Entry 7XEF (X-ray diffraction, 1.82 A resolution); this record covers chains A and B.

== Chain A (and B) ==
Name: Limonene-1,2-epoxide hydrolase
Organism: Rhodococcus erythropolis
Notes: EC 3.3.2.8; chain B of this document is another copy of the same molecule, construct and numbering; everything in this record applies to it too
UniProt: Q9ZAG3 (LIMA_RHOER); residue numbers follow UniProt; this construct covers 2-149
Chain sequence (155 residues; row label = number of the first residue in the row; numbers below 1 keep their minus sign (Met-5 is residue -5)):
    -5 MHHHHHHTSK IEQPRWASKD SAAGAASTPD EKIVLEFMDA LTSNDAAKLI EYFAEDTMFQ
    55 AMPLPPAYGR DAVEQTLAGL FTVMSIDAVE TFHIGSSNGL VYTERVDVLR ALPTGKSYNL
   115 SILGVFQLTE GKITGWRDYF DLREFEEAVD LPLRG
Unresolved in the structure: -5 to 1 (chain B: -5)
Sequence notes: initiating methionine (-5); expression tag (-4 to 1); engineered mutation Phe53 (Tyr in Q9ZAG3), Ala55 (Asn in Q9ZAG3)
Curated features (UniProtKB/Swiss-Prot):
  - active site: Asp101 (Proton donor), Asp132 (Proton acceptor)
  - mutagenesis: Arg99 (R99A/H/K/Q: Impaired protein folding and no activity), Asp101 (D101A/N: No activity), Asp132 (D132A/N: No activity)
Metal / ion sites: Na+ site 1: Ala16, Ala17, Ala19, Ile88 (shared with Asn92(B) of chain B); Na+ site 2: Ser90, Ser91 (shared with Ser90(B) of chain B)
Small-molecule neighbours: D0I ([(3R)-3-phenyl-1-(phenylmethyl)pyrrolidin-3-yl]methanol): Leu35, Phe53, Ala55, Leu58, Leu71, Leu74, Phe75, Met78, Ile80, Arg99, Asp101, Leu103, Leu114, Ile116, Trp130, Asp132, Phe134, Leu136, Phe139, Leu147
From the paper describing this entry:
  - binding site for D0I: Leu71, Leu74, Phe75, Asp101, Asp132
  - mutagenesis - Y53F/N55A (from 99 to 46%): decreased catalytic activity
  - mutagenesis - Y53F/N55A/I116V (96% conversion): increased catalytic activity on tetrahydrofuran product 10
  - mutagenesis - Y53F/N55A: increased catalytic activity on Baldwin product

== How chain A and chain B interact ==
Pairs across the interface (69):
  Arg9(A) - Tyr62(B)
  Trp10(A) - Met52(B)
  Trp10(A) - Tyr62(B)
  Trp10(A) - Gln121(B)  hydrogen bond (backbone-side chain)
  Trp10(A) - Arg131(B)
  Trp10(A) - Tyr133(B)
  Ser12(A) - Gln121(B)
  Asp14(A) - Asn92(B)
  Ala16(A) - Asn92(B)
  Ala17(A) - Asn92(B)
  Glu25(A) - Ser91(B)
  Met52(A) - Trp10(B)
  Pro57(A) - Asp135(B)
  Pro57(A) - Glu138(B)
  Tyr62(A) - Arg9(B)
  Tyr62(A) - Trp10(B)
  His87(A) - Leu94(B)
  His87(A) - Tyr96(B)
  His87(A) - Gln121(B)
  His87(A) - Arg131(B)
  Ile88(A) - Asn92(B)
  Gly89(A) - Ser91(B)
  Ser90(A) - Ser90(B)
  Ser90(A) - Ser91(B)  hydrogen bond (backbone-side chain)
  Ser91(A) - Glu25(B)
  Ser91(A) - Gly89(B)
  Ser91(A) - Ser90(B)  hydrogen bond (side chain-backbone)
  Asn92(A) - Ile88(B)
  Leu94(A) - His87(B)
  Tyr96(A) - His87(B)
  Tyr96(A) - Tyr96(B)  hydrophobic
  Glu98(A) - Val119(B)
  Glu98(A) - Arg131(B)  salt bridge
  Glu98(A) - Tyr133(B)  hydrogen bond
  Ser115(A) - Tyr133(B)
  Ile116(A) - Tyr133(B)
  Leu117(A) - Leu117(B)
  Leu117(A) - Gly118(B)
  Leu117(A) - Tyr133(B)  hydrophobic
  Gly118(A) - Leu117(B)
  Val119(A) - Glu98(B)
  Val119(A) - Leu117(B)
  Gln121(A) - Trp10(B)  hydrogen bond (side chain-backbone)
  Gln121(A) - His87(B)
  Arg131(A) - Trp10(B)
  Arg131(A) - His87(B)
  Arg131(A) - Glu98(B)  salt bridge
  Tyr133(A) - Trp10(B)
  Tyr133(A) - Glu98(B)  hydrogen bond
  Tyr133(A) - Ser115(B)
  Tyr133(A) - Ile116(B)
  Tyr133(A) - Leu117(B)
  Tyr133(A) - Tyr133(B)
  Phe134(A) - Phe134(B)
  Phe134(A) - Asp135(B)
  Asp135(A) - Pro57(B)
  Asp135(A) - Phe134(B)
  Asp135(A) - Asp135(B)
  Asp135(A) - Leu136(B)  hydrogen bond (side chain-backbone)
  Leu136(A) - Asp135(B)  hydrogen bond (backbone-side chain)
  Leu136(A) - Arg137(B)
  Arg137(A) - Leu136(B)
  Arg137(A) - Arg137(B)
  Arg137(A) - Glu140(B)  salt bridge
  Arg137(A) - Arg148(B)
  Glu140(A) - Arg137(B)  salt bridge
  Glu141(A) - Arg148(B)  salt bridge
  Arg148(A) - Arg137(B)
  Arg148(A) - Glu141(B)  salt bridge
Also at the interface, not in a pair above, chain A (38 interface residues in all): Ala11, Gln54, Met56, Glu138
Also at the interface, not in a pair above, chain B (35 interface residues in all): Ala16, Ala17, Gln54, Met56

== Overview ==
The interface between chain A and chain B involves 38 residues on one side and 35 on the other, with 8
hydrogen bonds and 6 salt bridges. Polar contacts include Glu98(A)-Arg131(B), Arg137(A)-Glu140(B) and
Glu141(A)-Arg148(B). The paper reports a binding site for D0I at Leu71(A), Leu74(A) and Phe75(A) among others;
Y53F/N55A of chain A reduce catalytic activity.
Both chains are Limonene-1,2-epoxide hydrolase (Rhodococcus erythropolis). Entry 7XEF (Crystal Structure of
the Y53F/N55A mutant of LEH complexed with (R)-(1-benzyl-3-phenylpyrrolidin-3-yl)methanol) was determined by
X-ray diffraction (same publication as 7VWD, 7VWM, 7VX2 and 7XEE).
